Entry 5ZVS (electron microscopy, 3.80 A resolution); this record covers chains C and 2 of the 12 polymer chains in the assembly.

[Chain C]
Molecule: VP3
From: Grass carp reovirus
UniProtKB: Q9E3V8 (Q9E3V8_9REOV); residue numbers follow UniProt; this construct covers 1-1214
Sequence (1214 residues; numbered 1 to 1214; the number before each row is that of its first residue):
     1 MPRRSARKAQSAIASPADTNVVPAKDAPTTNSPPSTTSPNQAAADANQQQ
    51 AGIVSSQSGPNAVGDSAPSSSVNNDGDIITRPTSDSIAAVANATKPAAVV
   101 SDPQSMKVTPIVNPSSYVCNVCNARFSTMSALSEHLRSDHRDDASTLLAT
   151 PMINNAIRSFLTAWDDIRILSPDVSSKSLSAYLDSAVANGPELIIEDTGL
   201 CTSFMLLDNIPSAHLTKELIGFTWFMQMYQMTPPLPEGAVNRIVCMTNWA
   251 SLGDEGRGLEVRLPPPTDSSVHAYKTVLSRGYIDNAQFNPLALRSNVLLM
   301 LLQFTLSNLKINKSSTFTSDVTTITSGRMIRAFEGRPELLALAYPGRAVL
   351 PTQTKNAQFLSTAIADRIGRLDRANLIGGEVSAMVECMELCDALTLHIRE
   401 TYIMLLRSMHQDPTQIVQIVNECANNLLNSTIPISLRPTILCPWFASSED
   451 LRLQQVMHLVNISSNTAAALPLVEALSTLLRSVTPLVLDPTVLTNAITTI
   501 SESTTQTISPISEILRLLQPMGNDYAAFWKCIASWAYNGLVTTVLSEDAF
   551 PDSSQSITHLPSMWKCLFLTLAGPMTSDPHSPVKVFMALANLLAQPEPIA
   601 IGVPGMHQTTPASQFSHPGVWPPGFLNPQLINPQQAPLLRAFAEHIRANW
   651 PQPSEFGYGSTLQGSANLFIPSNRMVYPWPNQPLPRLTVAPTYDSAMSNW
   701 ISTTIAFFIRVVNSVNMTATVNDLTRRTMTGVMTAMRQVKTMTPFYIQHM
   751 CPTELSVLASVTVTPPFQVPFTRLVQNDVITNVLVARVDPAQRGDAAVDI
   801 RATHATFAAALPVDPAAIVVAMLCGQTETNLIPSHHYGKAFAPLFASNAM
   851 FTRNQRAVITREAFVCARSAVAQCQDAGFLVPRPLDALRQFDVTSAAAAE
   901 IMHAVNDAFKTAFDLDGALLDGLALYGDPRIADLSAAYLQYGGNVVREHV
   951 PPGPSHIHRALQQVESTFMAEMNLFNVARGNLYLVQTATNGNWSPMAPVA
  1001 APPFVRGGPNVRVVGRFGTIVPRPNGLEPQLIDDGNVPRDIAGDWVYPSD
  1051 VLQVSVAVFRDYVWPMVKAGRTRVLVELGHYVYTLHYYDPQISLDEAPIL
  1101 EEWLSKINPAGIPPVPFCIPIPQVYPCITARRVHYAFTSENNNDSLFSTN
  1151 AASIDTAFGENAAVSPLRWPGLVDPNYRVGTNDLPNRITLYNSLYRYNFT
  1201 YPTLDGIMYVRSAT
Unresolved in the structure: 1-148, 334-336, 1212-1214

[Chain 2]
Molecule: VP2
From: Grass carp reovirus
UniProtKB: Q9E3V9 (Q9E3V9_9REOV); residues 1-1274 here = UniProt positions 1-1274
Sequence (1274 residues; each row starts with the number of its first residue):
     1 MEELFNALPQPLQQLSLALAGEIPLTDHIFEQAASTWHVQPRSLTYKLLD
    51 HIPFATPVVVPPSIYHSLDWSKCFAVNQDRVERIPTIDNPDDVYVPNSDI
   101 GPLLTSLHTIPDYGFLHPTIENDATTLRAERARCASTFYKIASSQARQVK
   151 LDPIRMLGFLLLVQARPRVPSGLVTDQPTRRDPTLSPALHAIWQVMQYYK
   201 VAGVYYAPALVVPSGAIWWIPPPGKRNVVSVQYLLTDLISLAILAHMTDM
   251 SPTLELTGVLMYLRAASSHSYAYTLLQMKSVFPALSLRSMYRNKGFGGKA
   301 PAIEWTEPRSKYKFRWTGVTQLHDGLRPRSPSMDVPTLETLAKYELVDIG
   351 HTIIRERNAHPQHNHDSVRFVRDVMALTSGMYLVRQPTMSVLREYSQVPD
   401 IKDPIPPSAWTGPIGNVRYLLPSVQGPARHLYDTWRAAARQIAQDPQWHD
   451 PLNQAIMRAQYVTARGGSSASLKFALKVTGIVLPEYDDSKVKKSSKIYQA
   501 AQIARIAFMLLIAAIHAEVTMGIRNQVQRRARSIMPLNVIQQAISAPHTL
   551 VANYINKHMNLSTTSGSVVTDKVIPLILYASTPPNTVVNVDIKACDASIT
   601 YNYFLSVICGAMHEGFEVGNADAAFMGVPSTIVSDRRSPVAPYSRPISGL
   651 QTMVQHLADLYAAGFRYSVSDAFSSGNKFSFPTSTFPSGSTATSTEHTAN
   701 NSTMMEYFLNVHAPSHVKSASLKRILTDMTIQRNYVCQGDDGILLLPHEA
   751 ASKISADDMNELLTCLRDYGQLFGWNYDIDWSDTAEYLKLYALMGCRIPN
   801 TSRHPPVGKEYAAPQTDEIWPSLIDIVIGHHLNGVTDVLNWREWLRFSWA
   851 FACYSSRGGYTNPRGQSFSAQYPWWTFVYLGIPPILLPGQTPFIHSCYMP
   901 PGDQGMFSILNGWRDWLISHASTTLPPLRHNHPVWGLSDVPSLLSQFGVY
   951 AGYHAAQHYRRPKPAPETASSDSINQITSDLTEYLFYDSALKARVMKGRY
  1001 NWERLSSSLSLNVGSRVPSLFDVPGKWVAAGRDAEKPPPSSVEDMFTSLN
  1051 RCIRRPTHSFSRLLELYLRVHVALGESIPLAIDPDVPQVAGADPANDDHW
  1101 FKYTCLGDIPSATRNYFGESLFVGRVVSGLDVEAVDATLLRLKILGAPPE
  1151 AFIAVLNGIGMSDSEAHQIAGRISLANAQLVQIARVVHLSIPSSWMTLNT
  1201 GPYIHHHAYDFKPGITQPSAKSRDKSIWMSPILKLLCTSYAMTVAGPVRT
  1251 SIVTEIDGSAAALSGNLRVWMRDV
Unresolved in the structure: 1-2, 526-537, 560-567, 688-693, 1274
Covalent attachments: covalent link Lys496-Tyr498
What the authors report for this chain:
  - conformationally variable residues (order/disorder transition): Asp488 to Lys492, Asn560 to Ser567, Ser688 to Thr693, Lys963 to Ser979

[How chain C and chain 2 interact]
Contacting residue pairs (68):
  Thr150(C) - Thr891(2)  hydrogen bond
  Thr150(C) - Ile894(2)
  Met152(C) - Arg1249(2)  hydrogen bond (backbone-side chain)
  Ile153(C) - Leu173(2)  hydrophobic
  Ile153(C) - Val1244(2)  hydrophobic
  Ile153(C) - Gly1246(2)
  Asn154(C) - Gly172(2)  hydrogen bond (side chain-backbone)
  Asn154(C) - Leu173(2)
  Asn154(C) - Val174(2)  hydrogen bond (side chain-backbone)
  Ala156(C) - Ser1077(2)
  Ala156(C) - Pro1247(2)  hydrophobic
  Ala156(C) - Arg1249(2)
  Ile157(C) - Phe1101(2)  hydrophobic
  Ile157(C) - Pro1247(2)
  Ser159(C) - Glu1076(2)
  Ser159(C) - Ser1077(2)  hydrogen bond
  Phe160(C) - Ser1077(2)
  Phe160(C) - Leu1080(2)  hydrophobic
  Phe160(C) - Trp1100(2)  hydrophobic
  Phe160(C) - Phe1101(2)  hydrophobic
  Phe160(C) - Thr1104(2)
  Trp164(C) - Pro1084(2)
  Trp164(C) - Asp1085(2)
  Trp164(C) - Trp1100(2)  hydrophobic
  Ile167(C) - Leu1080(2)  hydrophobic
  Ile167(C) - Asp1083(2)
  Ser176(C) - Leu322(2)
  Leu179(C) - Gln321(2)
  Leu179(C) - His323(2)
  Ser180(C) - Asp324(2)  hydrogen bond
  Leu183(C) - His323(2)
  Glu474(C) - Gln321(2)
  Thr478(C) - His323(2)
  Arg481(C) - Ala302(2)
  Arg481(C) - Val319(2)  hydrogen bond (side chain-backbone)
  Arg481(C) - Thr320(2)
  Val487(C) - Glu304(2)
  Val487(C) - Trp305(2)
  Asp489(C) - Thr306(2)
  Pro490(C) - Arg315(2)
  Thr491(C) - Lys313(2)  hydrogen bond
  Thr491(C) - Arg315(2)
  Thr494(C) - Thr1113(2)
  Thr498(C) - Asn1115(2)  hydrogen bond
  Thr504(C) - Ile1227(2)
  Ser512(C) - His1205(2)
  Leu515(C) - His1205(2)
  Leu515(C) - His1206(2)  hydrogen bond (backbone-side chain)
  Arg516(C) - His1206(2)
  Arg516(C) - Tyr1209(2)  hydrogen bond
  Met521(C) - Pro1079(2)  hydrophobic
  Met521(C) - Leu1080(2)
  Gly522(C) - Ala1081(2)
  Asn523(C) - Trp316(2)
  Asn523(C) - Thr317(2)
  Asn523(C) - Ala1081(2)  hydrogen bond (side chain-backbone)
  Asp524(C) - Thr317(2)
  Asp524(C) - Gly318(2)
  Tyr525(C) - Thr317(2)  hydrogen bond (backbone-backbone)
  Gln826(C) - Thr306(2)  hydrogen bond (side chain-backbone)
  Gln826(C) - Glu307(2)
  Glu828(C) - Arg733(2)  salt bridge
  His835(C) - Asp728(2)  salt bridge
  His836(C) - His748(2)  hydrogen bond
  Lys839(C) - Asp728(2)  salt bridge
  Lys839(C) - Glu749(2)
  Ala842(C) - Arg724(2)
  Pro843(C) - Ser752(2)
Also at the interface, not in a pair above, chain C (53 interface residues in all): Asn155, Ala163, Pro172, Val174, Ser482, Thr484, Leu488, Asn495, Gln519, Ala526, Gly838, Ala840, Tyr1209, Arg1211
Also at the interface, not in a pair above, chain 2 (58 interface residues in all): Ser171, Phe296, Gly297, Pro308, Ala720, Ser721, Ile1082, Arg1114, Ser1226, Ala1245

[Summary]
53 residues of chain C and 58 residues of chain 2 are in contact; the contacts include 15 hydrogen bonds and 3
salt bridges. Polar contacts include Glu828(C)-Arg733(2), His835(C)-Asp728(2) and Lys839(C)-Asp728(2). From
the paper: conformational variability at Asp488(2), Asn560(2) and Ser688(2) among others.
Chain C is VP3 and chain 2 is VP2, both from Grass carp reovirus; the structure, Structure of RNA polymerase
complex and genome within a dsRNA virus provides insights into the mechanisms ..., was determined by electron
microscopy, deposited together with 5ZVT.
